8VUO - chains A and C of the 6 polymer chains in the assembly; structure by X-ray diffraction, 2.39 A resolution.

Chain A (and C):
Molecule: 2'-O-methyltransferase
From: Severe acute respiratory syndrome coronavirus 2
Notes: EC 2.1.1.-; chain C of this document is another copy of the same molecule, construct and numbering; everything in this record applies to it too
Reference sequence: P0DTD1 (R1AB_SARS2); residues 1-298 here correspond to UniProt positions 6799-7096 (UniProt number = residue number + 6798)
Chain sequence (298 residues; row label = number of the first residue in the row):
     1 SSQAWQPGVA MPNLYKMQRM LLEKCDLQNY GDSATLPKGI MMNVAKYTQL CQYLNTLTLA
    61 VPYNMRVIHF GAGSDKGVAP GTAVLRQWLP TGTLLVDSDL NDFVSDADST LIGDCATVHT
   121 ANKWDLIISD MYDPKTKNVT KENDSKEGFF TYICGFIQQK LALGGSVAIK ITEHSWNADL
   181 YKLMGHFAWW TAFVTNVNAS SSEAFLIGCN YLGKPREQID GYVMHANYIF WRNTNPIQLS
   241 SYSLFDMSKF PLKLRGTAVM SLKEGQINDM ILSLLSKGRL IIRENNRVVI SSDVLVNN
Disordered / not traced: 1, 295-298
Metal / ion sites: Mg2+ near Asn-198 (its only coordinating residue here)
Residues lining bound ligands:
  - 7N-methyl-8-hydroguanosine-5'-diphosphate (M7G): Lys-24, Cys-25, Asp-26, Leu-27, Tyr-30, Tyr-132, Thr-136, Lys-137, Thr-172, Glu-173, His-174, Ser-175, Ser-201, Ser-202, Glu-203
  - S-adenosylhomocysteine (SAH): Asn-43, Tyr-47, His-69, Gly-71, Ala-72, Gly-73, Ser-74, Ala-79, Pro-80, Gly-81, Asp-99, Leu-100, Asn-101, Gly-113, Asp-114, Cys-115, Asp-130, Met-131, Tyr-132, Asp-133, Phe-149
UniProt features mapped onto this chain:
  - active site: Lys-46, Asp-130, Lys-170, Glu-203

How chain A and chain C interact:
Pairs across the interface - 13 pairs, chain A then chain C:
  Trp-5(A) with Thr-35(C), hydrogen bond (side chain-backbone); Phe-245(C), hydrophobic
  Thr-35(A) with Ser-2(C), hydrogen bond (side chain-backbone); Trp-5(C), hydrogen bond (backbone-side chain)
  Ser-240(A) with Tyr-242(C)
  Ser-241(A) with Tyr-242(C), hydrogen bond (backbone-side chain)
  Tyr-242(A) with Ser-240(C); Ser-241(C), hydrogen bond (side chain-backbone); Tyr-242(C), hydrophobic; Phe-245(C), hydrophobic
  Phe-245(A) with Trp-5(C), hydrophobic; Tyr-242(C), hydrophobic; Phe-245(C), hydrophobic
Other interface residues (no listed pair), chain A (10 interface residues in all): Ser-2, Leu-36, Pro-37, Leu-239
Other interface residues (no listed pair), chain C (10 interface residues in all): Leu-36, Pro-37, Leu-239

Summary:
The chain A/chain C interface involves 10 residues from each chain; the contacts include 5 hydrogen bonds.
Polar pairs include Trp-5(A)/Thr-35(C), Thr-35(A)/Ser-2(C) and Ser-241(A)/Tyr-242(C). Ligands of chain A:
S-adenosylhomocysteine and 7N-methyl-8-hydroguanosine-5'-diphosphate. Curated annotation (UniProt) lists 4
active-site residues on chain A.
Both chains are 2'-O-methyltransferase (Severe acute respiratory syndrome coronavirus 2). Entry 8VUO (Crystal
structure of SARS-CoV-2 nsp16/nsp10 in complex with Cap-1 RNA) was determined by X-ray diffraction.
